7SQY - chains B and C of the 3 polymer chains in the assembly; structure by electron microscopy, 3.40 A resolution.

Chain B (and C):
Name: Citrus Sudden Death-associated Virus Capsid Protein, Green fluorescent protein
Source organism: Citrus sudden death-associated virus
Notes: chain C of this document is another copy of the same molecule, construct and numbering; everything in this record applies to it too
UniProt: chimeric construct of Q3HWZ1, P42212: residues -255 to -244 from Q3HWZ1 (Q3HWZ1_9VIRU) positions 1963-1974 (UniProt number = residue number + 2218); residues -242 to -6 from P42212 positions 2-238 (UniProt number = residue number + 244); residues -1 to 197 from Q3HWZ1 (Q3HWZ1_9VIRU) positions 1991-2189 (UniProt number = residue number + 1992)
Chain sequence (453 residues; row label = number of the first residue in the row; numbers below 1 keep their minus sign (Met-255 is residue -255)):
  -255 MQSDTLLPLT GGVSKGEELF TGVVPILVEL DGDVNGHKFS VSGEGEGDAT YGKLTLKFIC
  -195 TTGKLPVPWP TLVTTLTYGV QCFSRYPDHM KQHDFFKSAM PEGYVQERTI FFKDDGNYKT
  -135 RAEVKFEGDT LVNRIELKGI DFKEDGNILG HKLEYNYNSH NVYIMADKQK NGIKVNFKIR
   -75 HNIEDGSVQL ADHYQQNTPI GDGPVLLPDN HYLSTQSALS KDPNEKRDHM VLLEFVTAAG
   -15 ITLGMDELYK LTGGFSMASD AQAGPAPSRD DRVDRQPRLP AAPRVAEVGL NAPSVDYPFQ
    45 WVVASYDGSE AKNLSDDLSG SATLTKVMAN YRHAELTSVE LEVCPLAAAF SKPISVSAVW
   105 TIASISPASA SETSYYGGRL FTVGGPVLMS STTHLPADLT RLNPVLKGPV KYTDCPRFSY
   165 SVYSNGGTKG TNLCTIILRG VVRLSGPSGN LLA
Unresolved in the structure: -255 to 20, 196-197 (chain C: -255 to 22, 197)
Differences from the reference sequence: linker (-243, -5 to -2); engineered mutation Leu-180 (Phe64 in P42212), Thr-179 (Ser65 in P42212); conflict Leu-13 (His231 in P42212)
UniProt features mapped onto this chain:
  - modified residue: Tyr-178 (Z: -2,3-didehydrotyrosine)

Chain B / chain C interface:
Residue-residue contacts (35; chain B residue first):
  Ala30(B) - Val29(C)
  Ala30(B) - Ala30(C)  hydrogen bond (backbone-backbone)
  Glu31(B) - Arg28(C)
  Glu31(B) - Val29(C)
  Val32(B) - Pro27(C)
  Val32(B) - Arg28(C)  hydrogen bond (backbone-backbone)
  Val32(B) - Val29(C)
  Val32(B) - Ala30(C)  hydrophobic
  Leu34(B) - Pro27(C)
  Ala36(B) - Ala25(C)
  Arg76(B) - Pro24(C)
  Arg76(B) - Ala26(C)
  Arg76(B) - Ile106(C)
  Arg76(B) - Arg145(C)  hydrogen bond (side chain-backbone)
  Arg76(B) - Leu146(C)
  Arg76(B) - Asp158(C)  salt bridge
  His77(B) - Pro27(C)
  Gly152(B) - Thr157(C)  hydrogen bond (backbone-side chain)
  Pro153(B) - Val29(C)  hydrophobic
  Pro153(B) - Tyr156(C)
  Pro153(B) - Thr157(C)  hydrogen bond (backbone-side chain)
  Pro153(B) - Asp158(C)
  Val154(B) - Val154(C)  hydrophobic
  Val154(B) - Tyr156(C)  hydrophobic
  Tyr156(B) - Val29(C)
  Ser189(B) - Pro27(C)
  Gly190(B) - Ala25(C)
  Gly190(B) - Ala26(C)
  Pro191(B) - Pro24(C)
  Ser192(B) - Ile109(C)
  Gly193(B) - Tyr119(C)
  Gly193(B) - Tyr120(C)  hydrogen bond (backbone-backbone)
  Asn194(B) - Ile109(C)
  Asn194(B) - Tyr119(C)
  Leu195(B) - Tyr119(C)
Interface residues without a listed pair, chain B (20 interface residues in all): Val29, Gly33
Interface residues without a listed pair, chain C (19 interface residues in all): Ser118, Lys155

Overview:
20 residues of chain B and 19 residues of chain C are in contact; the contacts include 6 hydrogen bonds and 1
salt bridge. Polar contacts include Arg76(B)-Asp158(C), Arg76(B)-Arg145(C) and Gly152(B)-Thr157(C).
Both chains are Citrus Sudden Death-associated Virus Capsid Protein, Green fluorescent protein (Citrus sudden
death-associated virus). Entry 7SQY (CSDaV GFP mutant) was determined by electron microscopy (same publication
as 7SQZ).
